7S8L - chains R and B of the 6 polymer chains in the assembly; structure by electron microscopy, 2.45 A resolution.

[Chain R]
Name: Mas-related G-protein coupled receptor member X2
From: Homo sapiens
UniProt: Q96LB1 (MRGX2_HUMAN); residues 2-330 here = UniProt positions 2-330
Amino-acid sequence (331 residues; each row starts with the number of its first residue; numbering starts at 0):
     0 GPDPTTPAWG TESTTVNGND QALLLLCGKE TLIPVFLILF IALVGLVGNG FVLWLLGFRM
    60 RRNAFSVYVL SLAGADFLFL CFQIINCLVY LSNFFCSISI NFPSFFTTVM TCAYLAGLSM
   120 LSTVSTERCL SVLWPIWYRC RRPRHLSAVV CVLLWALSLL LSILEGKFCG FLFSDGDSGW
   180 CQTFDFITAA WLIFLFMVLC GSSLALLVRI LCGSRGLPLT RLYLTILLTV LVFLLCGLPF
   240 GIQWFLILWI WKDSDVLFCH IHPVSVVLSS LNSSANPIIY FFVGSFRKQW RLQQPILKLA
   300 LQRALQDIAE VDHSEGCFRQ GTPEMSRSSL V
Not modelled in the structure: 0-27, 213-217, 251-253, 286-330
Differences from the reference sequence: expression tag (0-1)
Disulfides: C168-C180
What the authors report for this chain:
  - contacts within the chain: L117-L194
  - mutagenesis - W243A: abolished signaling with Cortistatin 14
  - mutagenesis - F170A: decreased signaling with Cortistatin 14
  - mutagenesis - E164A, D184A: abolished signaling in response to peptide
  - mutagenesis - I135A, F170A, R214A, L216A: decreased signaling in response to cortistatin-14
  - mutagenesis - W243A: abolished signaling in response to cortistatin-14
  - mutagenesis - Y137A: unchanged signaling

[Chain B]
Name: Gs-mini-Gq chimera
From: Homo sapiens
Amino-acid sequence (246 residues; row label = number of the first residue in the row):
     1 MGSTVSAEDK AAAERSKMID KNLREDGEKA RRTLRLLLLG ADNSGKSTIV KQMRILHGGS
    61 GGSGGTSGIF ETKFQVDKVN FHMFDVGGQR DERRKWIQCF NDVTAIIFVV DSSDYNRLQE
   121 ALNDFKSIWN NRWLRTISVI LFLNKQDLLA EKVLAGKSKI EDYFPEFARY TTPEDATPEP
   181 GEDPRVTRAK YFIRKEFVDI STASGDGRHI CYPHFTCAVD TENARRIFND CKDIILQMNL
   241 REYNLV
Not modelled in the structure: 1-4, 52-67, 88-92

[Interface between chain R and chain B]
Pairs across the interface (23):
  F64(R) with Y243(B), hydrophobic
  E126(R) with Y243(B)
  R127(R) with Y243(B)
  S130(R) with N239(B)
  V131(R) with L236(B)
  P134(R) with I235(B); N239(B), hydrogen bond (backbone-side chain)
  I135(R) with F228(B), hydrophobic; K232(B); I235(B), hydrophobic
  Y137(R) with Y243(B), hydrogen bond
  R138(R) with R31(B); I235(B); M238(B), hydrogen bond; N239(B), hydrogen bond
  C139(R) with R31(B); R32(B), hydrogen bond (backbone-side chain)
  R140(R) with R32(B)
  R141(R) with R31(B), hydrogen bond (backbone-side chain)
  R220(R) with N244(B); L245(B)
  L221(R) with L245(B), hydrophobic
  G283(R) with N244(B)
Interface residues without a listed pair, chain R (18 interface residues in all): N62, V123, T224
Interface residues without a listed pair, chain B (14 interface residues in all): L34, L240, E242

[Summary]
18 residues of chain R and 14 residues of chain B are in contact; the contacts include 6 hydrogen bonds. Among
the polar pairs are P134(R)-N239(B), Y137(R)-Y243(B) and R138(R)-M238(B). The paper reports that I135A, F170A
and R214A of chain R, among others, reduce signaling in response to cortistatin-14; contacts within the chain
involving C168(R), C180(R) and L194(R) among others; 8 substitutions were tested in all.
Here chain R is Mas-related G-protein coupled receptor member X2 and chain B is Gs-mini-Gq chimera, both from
Homo sapiens. Entry 7S8L (CryoEM structure of Gq-coupled MRGPRX2 with peptide agonist Cortistatin-14) was
determined by electron microscopy, deposited together with 7S8N.
